Entry 1UAC (X-ray diffraction, 1.70 A resolution); this record covers chains H and Y of the 3 polymer chains in the assembly.

Chain H:
Protein: Ig VH, anti-lysozyme
Source organism: Mus musculus
Amino-acid sequence (114 residues; each row starts with the number of its first residue):
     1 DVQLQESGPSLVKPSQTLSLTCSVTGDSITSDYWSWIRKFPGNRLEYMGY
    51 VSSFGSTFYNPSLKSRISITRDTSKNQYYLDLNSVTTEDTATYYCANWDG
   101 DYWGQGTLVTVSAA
Sequence notes: engineered mutation Ser-53 (Tyr in 1306354A), Phe-54 (Ser in 1306354A), Phe-58 (Tyr in 1306354A); cloning artifact (114)
Disulfides: Cys-22/Cys-95

Chain Y:
Protein: Lysozyme C
Source organism: Meleagris gallopavo
Notes: EC 3.2.1.17
UniProtKB: P00703 (LYSC_MELGA); residues 1-129 here correspond to UniProt positions 19-147 (UniProt number = residue number + 18)
Amino-acid sequence (129 residues; row label = number of the first residue in the row):
     1 KVYGRCELAAAMKRLGLDNYRGYSLGNWVCAAKFESNFNTHATNRNTDGS
    51 TDYGILQINSRWWCNDGRTPGSKNLCNIPCSALLSSDITASVNCAKKIAS
   101 GGNGMNAWVAWRNRCKGTDVHAWIRGCRL
Disulfides: Cys-6/Cys-127, Cys-30/Cys-115, Cys-64/Cys-80, Cys-76/Cys-94

How chain H and chain Y interact:
Contacting residue pairs - 22 pairs, chain H then chain Y:
  Thr-30(H) / Lys-73(Y)
  Ser-31(H) / Lys-73(Y)  hydrogen bond (side chain-backbone)
  Ser-31(H) / Leu-75(Y)
  Asp-32(H) / Asn-77(Y)  hydrogen bond
  Asp-32(H) / Lys-97(Y)  salt bridge
  Tyr-33(H) / Trp-63(Y)
  Tyr-33(H) / Lys-97(Y)  hydrogen bond (side chain-backbone)
  Tyr-33(H) / Ile-98(Y)
  Tyr-33(H) / Ser-100(Y)
  Tyr-33(H) / Gly-101(Y)
  Tyr-50(H) / Arg-21(Y)  hydrogen bond
  Tyr-50(H) / Ser-100(Y)  hydrogen bond (side chain-backbone)
  Ser-52(H) / Gly-101(Y)
  Ser-53(H) / Leu-75(Y)
  Phe-54(H) / Trp-62(Y)  hydrophobic
  Ser-56(H) / Gly-102(Y)
  Phe-58(H) / Arg-21(Y)
  Phe-58(H) / Ser-100(Y)
  Phe-58(H) / Gly-101(Y)
  Trp-98(H) / Lys-97(Y)
  Trp-98(H) / Ser-100(Y)
  Asp-99(H) / Lys-97(Y)  salt bridge
Interface residues without a listed pair, chain Y (14 interface residues in all): Tyr-20, Asn-74, Lys-96

Overview:
The interface between chain H and chain Y involves 12 residues on one side and 14 on the other, with 5
hydrogen bonds and 2 salt bridges. Polar pairs include Asp-32(H)/Lys-97(Y), Asp-99(H)/Lys-97(Y) and
Ser-31(H)/Lys-73(Y).
Here chain H is Ig VH, anti-lysozyme (Mus musculus) and chain Y is Lysozyme C (Meleagris gallopavo). Entry
1UAC (Crystal Structure of HYHEL-10 FV MUTANT SFSF Complexed with TURKEY WHITE LYSOZYME) was determined by
X-ray diffraction.
